8XAA - chains I and J of the 6 polymer chains in the assembly; structure by X-ray diffraction, 3.35 A resolution.

Chain I:
Protein: Histone H2A
From: Xenopus laevis
Reference sequence: Q6AZJ8 (Q6AZJ8_XENLA); numbering as in UniProt (aligned over 15-106)
Amino-acid sequence (92 residues; each row starts with the number of its first residue):
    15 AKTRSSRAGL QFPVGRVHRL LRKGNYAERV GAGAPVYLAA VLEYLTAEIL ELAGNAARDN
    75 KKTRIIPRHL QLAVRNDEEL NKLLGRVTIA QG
Disordered / not traced: 100-106

Chain J:
Protein: Histone H2B 1.1
From: Xenopus laevis
Reference sequence: P02281 (H2B11_XENLA); residues 25-123 here correspond to UniProt positions 28-126 (UniProt number = residue number + 3)
Amino-acid sequence (99 residues; numbered 25 to 123; the number before each row is that of its first residue):
    25 KKRRKSRKES YAIYVYKVLK QVHPDTGISS KAMSIMNSFV NDVFERIAGE ASRLAHYNKR
    85 STITSREIQT AVRLLLPGEL AKHAVSEGTK AVTKYTSAK
Disordered / not traced: 25-32, 122-123
Swiss-Prot annotation at these positions:
  - glycosylation: Ser-110 (O-linked (GlcNAc) serine)
  - cross-link: Lys-118 (Glycyl lysine isopeptide (Lys-Gly) (interchain with G-Cter in ubiquitin))

How chain I and chain J interact:
Residue-residue contacts (102; chain I residue first):
  Arg-18(I) with Tyr-119(J), hydrogen bond
  Arg-21(I) with Lys-118(J); Tyr-119(J), hydrogen bond (side chain-backbone)
  Ala-22(I) with Ala-115(J); Lys-118(J)
  Leu-24(I) with Ala-115(J), hydrophobic
  Gln-25(I) with Tyr-38(J); Lys-41(J); Gln-45(J), hydrogen bond
  Phe-26(I) with Tyr-38(J), hydrophobic; Val-42(J), hydrophobic; Val-64(J), hydrophobic
  Pro-27(I) with Tyr-38(J)
  Arg-30(I) with Glu-33(J), salt bridge; Tyr-38(J), hydrogen bond
  Val-31(I) with Phe-68(J), hydrophobic
  Arg-33(I) with Glu-33(J), salt bridge
  Leu-34(I) with Glu-33(J); Tyr-35(J); Phe-68(J), hydrophobic
  Leu-35(I) with Phe-68(J), hydrophobic; Ala-72(J), hydrophobic
  Tyr-40(I) with Ala-72(J), hydrophobic; Gly-73(J); Ser-76(J)
  Ala-41(I) with Ser-85(J); Ile-87(J), hydrophobic
  Glu-42(I) with Arg-84(J); Ser-85(J), hydrogen bond (backbone-backbone)
  Arg-43(I) with Ser-85(J), hydrogen bond (backbone-backbone); Thr-86(J); Ile-87(J), hydrogen bond (backbone-backbone)
  Val-44(I) with Ile-87(J)
  Gly-45(I) with Ile-87(J), hydrogen bond (backbone-backbone)
  Gly-47(I) with Val-116(J)
  Ala-48(I) with Ile-87(J); Thr-88(J); Ile-92(J), hydrophobic
  Val-50(I) with Ala-115(J), hydrophobic; Tyr-119(J), hydrophobic
  Tyr-51(I) with Ile-92(J), hydrophobic; Gln-93(J), hydrogen bond; Val-109(J), hydrogen bond (side chain-backbone); Gly-112(J); Thr-113(J); Val-116(J), hydrophobic
  Leu-52(I) with Phe-68(J), hydrophobic; Ile-71(J), hydrophobic
  Ala-54(I) with Glu-111(J); Ala-115(J), hydrophobic
  Val-55(I) with Val-96(J), hydrophobic; Leu-100(J), hydrophobic; Ala-108(J)
  Leu-56(I) with Val-64(J); Val-67(J), hydrophobic; Phe-68(J), hydrophobic
  Glu-57(I) with Val-42(J)
  Tyr-58(I) with Leu-104(J); His-107(J), hydrogen bond; Glu-111(J)
  Leu-59(I) with Val-67(J), hydrophobic; Leu-100(J), hydrophobic
  Thr-60(I) with Val-39(J); Val-42(J); Val-64(J)
  Ala-61(I) with Val-42(J), hydrophobic
  Ile-63(I) with Met-60(J), hydrophobic
  Leu-64(I) with Val-39(J); Val-42(J), hydrophobic; Leu-43(J); His-47(J); Met-60(J), hydrophobic
  Glu-65(I) with Val-46(J); His-47(J)
  Gly-68(I) with His-47(J)
  Asn-69(I) with His-47(J), hydrogen bond
  Thr-77(I) with Thr-50(J); Gly-51(J), hydrogen bond (backbone-backbone)
  Arg-78(I) with Gly-51(J); Ile-52(J); Ser-53(J)
  Ile-79(I) with Leu-43(J), hydrophobic; Thr-50(J); Gly-51(J), hydrogen bond (backbone-backbone); Ile-52(J); Ser-53(J), hydrogen bond (backbone-backbone); Ala-56(J)
  Pro-81(I) with Ser-53(J); Lys-55(J); Ala-56(J)
  Leu-84(I) with Ala-56(J); Ile-59(J), hydrophobic; Met-60(J), hydrophobic
  Glu-93(I) with Pro-101(J); Gly-102(J); Glu-103(J), hydrogen bond (side chain-backbone); Leu-104(J)
  Leu-94(I) with Leu-104(J), hydrophobic
  Leu-97(I) with Arg-70(J), hydrogen bond (backbone-side chain); Leu-100(J), hydrophobic
  Leu-98(I) with Phe-63(J), hydrophobic; Arg-70(J)
Interface residues without a listed pair, chain I (50 interface residues in all): Gly-23, Ala-46, Ile-80, Val-88, Lys-96
Interface residues without a listed pair, chain J (55 interface residues in all): Asp-49, Asp-66, Glu-69, Ser-89, Leu-99

Overview:
50 residues of chain I face 55 of chain J across their interface, with 17 hydrogen bonds and 2 salt bridges.
Polar contacts include Arg-30(I)/Glu-33(J), Arg-33(I)/Glu-33(J) and Arg-18(I)/Tyr-119(J).
Chain I is Histone H2A and chain J is Histone H2B 1.1, both from Xenopus laevis; the structure, Structure of
NAP1 in complex with H2A-H2B, was determined by X-ray diffraction.
